Entry 9U4W (electron microscopy, 3.18 A resolution); this record covers chains A and R of the 6 polymer chains in the assembly.

Chain A:
Protein: Guanine nucleotide-binding protein G(q) subunit alpha-1
Organism: Homo sapiens
Amino-acid sequence (246 residues; numbered 1 to 359; 113 numbers in that range are skipped by the numbering (no residue carries them; nothing is unmodelled there); the number before each row is that of its first residue):
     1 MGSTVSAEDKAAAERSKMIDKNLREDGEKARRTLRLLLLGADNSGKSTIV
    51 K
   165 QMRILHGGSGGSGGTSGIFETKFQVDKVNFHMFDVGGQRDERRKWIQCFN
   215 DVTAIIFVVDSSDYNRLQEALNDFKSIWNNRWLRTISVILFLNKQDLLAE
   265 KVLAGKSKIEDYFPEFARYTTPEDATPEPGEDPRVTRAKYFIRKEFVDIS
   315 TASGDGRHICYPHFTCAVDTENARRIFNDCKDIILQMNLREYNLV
Unresolved in the structure: 1-5, 165-181, 267-270, 359

Chain R:
Protein: Beta-2 adrenergic receptor, Gonadotropin-releasing hormone receptor
Organism: Homo sapiens
UniProt: P49922 (GNRHR_PIG); residues 9-328 carry their UniProt numbers (320 of 406 residues fall inside the UniProt entry; the rest is not from it)
Amino-acid sequence (414 residues; row label = number of the first residue in the row; numbers below 1 keep their minus sign (Met-85 is residue -85)):
   -85 MDSKGSSQKGSRLLLLLVVSNLLLCQGVVSDYKDDDDVHHHHHHHHDMGQ
   -35 PGNGSAFLLAPNGSHAPDHDVTQQRDEENLYFQGASMANSASPEQNQNHC
    15 SAINSSILLTQGNLPTLTLSGKIRVTVTFFLFLLSTAFNASFLLKLQKWT
    65 QRKEKGKKLSRMKVLLKHLTLANLLETLIVMPLDGMWNITVQWYAGEFLC
   115 KVLSYLKLFSMYAPAFMMVVISLDRSLAITRPLAVKSNSRLGRFMIGLAW
   165 LLSSIFAGPQLYIFRMIHLADSSGQTEGFSQCVTHGSFPQWWHQAFYNFF
   215 TFSCLFIIPLLIMLICNAKIMFTLTRVLQQDPHNLQLNQSKNNIPRARLR
   265 TLKMTVAFAASFIVCWTPYYVLGIWYWFDPEMVNRVSDPVNHFFFLFAFL
   315 NPCFDPLIYGYFSL
Unresolved in the structure: -85 to 26, 63-73, 184-191, 244-255
Sequence notes: linker (1-8)
Swiss-Prot annotation at these positions:
  - glycosylation (N-linked (GlcNAc...) asparagine): Asn18, Asn102
Disulfide bonds: Cys114-Cys196

How chain A and chain R interact:
Contacting residue pairs (24):
  Arg31(A) - Ser151(R)  hydrogen bond (side chain-backbone)
  Arg32(A) - Ser151(R)
  Arg32(A) - Asn152(R)
  Leu34(A) - Leu147(R)  hydrophobic
  Val192(A) - Leu147(R)  hydrophobic
  Phe341(A) - Leu147(R)  hydrophobic
  Ile348(A) - Pro146(R)  hydrophobic
  Ile348(A) - Leu147(R)  hydrophobic
  Leu349(A) - Ile143(R)
  Leu349(A) - Pro146(R)  hydrophobic
  Leu349(A) - Ile258(R)  hydrophobic
  Asn352(A) - Ala142(R)
  Asn352(A) - Pro146(R)
  Leu353(A) - Ile143(R)  hydrophobic
  Leu353(A) - Ala261(R)  hydrophobic
  Tyr356(A) - Met76(R)  hydrophobic
  Tyr356(A) - Asp138(R)  hydrogen bond
  Tyr356(A) - Arg139(R)
  Tyr356(A) - Ala142(R)  hydrophobic
  Asn357(A) - Arg264(R)
  Asn357(A) - Leu328(R)
  Leu358(A) - Arg139(R)
  Leu358(A) - Ala261(R)
  Leu358(A) - Thr265(R)
Other interface residues (no listed pair), chain A (14 interface residues in all): Gly320, Ile323
Other interface residues (no listed pair), chain R (23 interface residues in all): Ser153, Ile234, Leu238, Val241, Asn256, Asn257, Met268, Phe326, Ser327

In short:
14 residues of chain A and 23 residues of chain R are in contact; the contacts include 2 hydrogen bonds. Polar
contacts include Arg31(A)-Ser151(R) and Tyr356(A)-Asp138(R).
Here chain A is Guanine nucleotide-binding protein G(q) subunit alpha-1 and chain R is Beta-2 adrenergic
receptor, Gonadotropin-releasing hormone receptor, both from Homo sapiens. Entry 9U4W (cryo-EM structure of
pig GnRHR bound with mammal GnRH) was determined by electron microscopy, deposited together with 9U4Y.
